PDB entry 6W7T | X-ray diffraction, 3.01 A resolution | chains I and A of the 9 polymer chains in the assembly

== Chain I (and A) ==
Name: small terminase subunit
Organism: Pseudomonas virus PaP3
Notes: chain A of this document is another copy of the same molecule, construct and numbering; everything in this record applies to it too
UniProt: Q8H9R5 (Q8H9R5_9CAUD); numbering as in UniProt (aligned over 1-152)
Amino-acid sequence (152 residues; numbered 1 to 152; the number before each row is that of its first residue):
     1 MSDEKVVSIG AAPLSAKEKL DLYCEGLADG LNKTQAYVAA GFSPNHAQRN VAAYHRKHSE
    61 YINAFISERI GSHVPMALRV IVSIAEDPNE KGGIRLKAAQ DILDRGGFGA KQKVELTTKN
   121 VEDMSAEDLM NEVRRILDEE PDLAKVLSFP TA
Not modelled in the structure: 1-12, 120-152 (chain A: 1-14, 122-152)
From the paper describing this entry:
  - self-association interface (contacts with another copy of this molecule); pairs are residue here / residue on that copy: Asp21-Arg56 (salt bridge)
  - mutagenesis - K17A/K19A (over 70%): decreased binding to DNA

== How chain I and chain A interact ==
Pairs across the interface (59; chain I residue first):
  Leu14(I) - Arg49(A)
  Asp21(I) - Arg56(A)  salt bridge
  Tyr61(I) - Arg56(A)  hydrogen bond
  Glu68(I) - His55(A)  salt bridge
  Ser72(I) - Leu27(A)
  Ser72(I) - Leu31(A)
  His73(I) - Leu31(A)
  Val74(I) - Ile66(A)  hydrophobic
  Pro75(I) - Ala28(A)  hydrophobic
  Met76(I) - Leu31(A)  hydrophobic
  Arg79(I) - Ala28(A)
  Arg79(I) - Asp29(A)  salt bridge
  Val82(I) - His73(A)
  Val82(I) - Met76(A)  hydrophobic
  Ala85(I) - Met76(A)  hydrophobic
  Ala85(I) - Val80(A)
  Glu86(I) - Met76(A)
  Gly92(I) - Ile84(A)
  Gly92(I) - Glu90(A)
  Gly92(I) - Ile94(A)
  Gly93(I) - Ile94(A)
  Arg95(I) - Val80(A)
  Arg95(I) - Ile84(A)
  Leu96(I) - Ile84(A)
  Leu96(I) - Ile94(A)
  Leu96(I) - Lys97(A)
  Leu96(I) - Ala98(A)  hydrophobic
  Ala99(I) - Ala77(A)
  Ala99(I) - Ile81(A)  hydrophobic
  Gln100(I) - Ile81(A)
  Gln100(I) - Lys97(A)
  Gln100(I) - Asp101(A)
  Gln100(I) - Arg105(A)  hydrogen bond (backbone-side chain)
  Ile102(I) - His73(A)
  Ile102(I) - Val74(A)
  Ile102(I) - Met76(A)  hydrophobic
  Ile102(I) - Ala77(A)  hydrophobic
  Leu103(I) - Val74(A)  hydrophobic
  Leu103(I) - Ala77(A)  hydrophobic
  Leu103(I) - Ile81(A)  hydrophobic
  Leu103(I) - Arg105(A)
  Asp104(I) - Arg105(A)  salt bridge
  Gln112(I) - Phe108(A)
  Gln112(I) - Gly109(A)  hydrogen bond (side chain-backbone)
  Gln112(I) - Ala110(A)
  Gln112(I) - Lys111(A)
  Lys113(I) - Lys111(A)
  Val114(I) - Lys111(A)  hydrogen bond (backbone-backbone)
  Val114(I) - Gln112(A)
  Val114(I) - Lys113(A)  hydrogen bond (backbone-backbone)
  Glu115(I) - Lys113(A)
  Glu115(I) - Glu115(A)
  Leu116(I) - Lys113(A)  hydrogen bond (backbone-backbone)
  Leu116(I) - Val114(A)
  Leu116(I) - Glu115(A)  hydrogen bond (backbone-backbone)
  Thr117(I) - Glu115(A)  hydrogen bond
  Thr118(I) - Glu115(A)  hydrogen bond (backbone-backbone)
  Thr118(I) - Leu116(A)
  Lys119(I) - Thr117(A)
Interface residues without a listed pair, chain I (37 interface residues in all): Phe65, Leu78, Lys97, Arg105, Gly106, Phe108, Gly109
Interface residues without a listed pair, chain A (38 interface residues in all): Cys24, Lys33, Ser59, Arg69, Ile70, Leu78, Gly107

== Overview ==
37 residues of chain I and 38 residues of chain A are in contact; the contacts include 9 hydrogen bonds and 4
salt bridges. Polar contacts include Asp21(I)-Arg56(A), Glu68(I)-His55(A) and Arg79(I)-Asp29(A). The paper
reports that K17A/K19A of chain I reduce binding to DNA; a self-association interface involving Asp21(I) and
Arg56(I).
Chain I and chain A are both small terminase subunit (Pseudomonas virus PaP3); the structure, Structure of
PaP3 small terminase, was determined by X-ray diffraction together with 7JOQ from the same study.
